Entry 8REE (electron microscopy, 3.80 A resolution); this record covers chains D and T of the 9 polymer chains in the assembly.

# Chain D
Protein: DNA-directed RNA polymerase subunit beta'
Source organism: Escherichia coli K-12
UniProtKB: P0A8T7 (RPOC_ECOLI); residue numbers follow UniProt; this construct covers 4-1376
Amino-acid sequence (1373 residues; row label = number of the first residue in the row):
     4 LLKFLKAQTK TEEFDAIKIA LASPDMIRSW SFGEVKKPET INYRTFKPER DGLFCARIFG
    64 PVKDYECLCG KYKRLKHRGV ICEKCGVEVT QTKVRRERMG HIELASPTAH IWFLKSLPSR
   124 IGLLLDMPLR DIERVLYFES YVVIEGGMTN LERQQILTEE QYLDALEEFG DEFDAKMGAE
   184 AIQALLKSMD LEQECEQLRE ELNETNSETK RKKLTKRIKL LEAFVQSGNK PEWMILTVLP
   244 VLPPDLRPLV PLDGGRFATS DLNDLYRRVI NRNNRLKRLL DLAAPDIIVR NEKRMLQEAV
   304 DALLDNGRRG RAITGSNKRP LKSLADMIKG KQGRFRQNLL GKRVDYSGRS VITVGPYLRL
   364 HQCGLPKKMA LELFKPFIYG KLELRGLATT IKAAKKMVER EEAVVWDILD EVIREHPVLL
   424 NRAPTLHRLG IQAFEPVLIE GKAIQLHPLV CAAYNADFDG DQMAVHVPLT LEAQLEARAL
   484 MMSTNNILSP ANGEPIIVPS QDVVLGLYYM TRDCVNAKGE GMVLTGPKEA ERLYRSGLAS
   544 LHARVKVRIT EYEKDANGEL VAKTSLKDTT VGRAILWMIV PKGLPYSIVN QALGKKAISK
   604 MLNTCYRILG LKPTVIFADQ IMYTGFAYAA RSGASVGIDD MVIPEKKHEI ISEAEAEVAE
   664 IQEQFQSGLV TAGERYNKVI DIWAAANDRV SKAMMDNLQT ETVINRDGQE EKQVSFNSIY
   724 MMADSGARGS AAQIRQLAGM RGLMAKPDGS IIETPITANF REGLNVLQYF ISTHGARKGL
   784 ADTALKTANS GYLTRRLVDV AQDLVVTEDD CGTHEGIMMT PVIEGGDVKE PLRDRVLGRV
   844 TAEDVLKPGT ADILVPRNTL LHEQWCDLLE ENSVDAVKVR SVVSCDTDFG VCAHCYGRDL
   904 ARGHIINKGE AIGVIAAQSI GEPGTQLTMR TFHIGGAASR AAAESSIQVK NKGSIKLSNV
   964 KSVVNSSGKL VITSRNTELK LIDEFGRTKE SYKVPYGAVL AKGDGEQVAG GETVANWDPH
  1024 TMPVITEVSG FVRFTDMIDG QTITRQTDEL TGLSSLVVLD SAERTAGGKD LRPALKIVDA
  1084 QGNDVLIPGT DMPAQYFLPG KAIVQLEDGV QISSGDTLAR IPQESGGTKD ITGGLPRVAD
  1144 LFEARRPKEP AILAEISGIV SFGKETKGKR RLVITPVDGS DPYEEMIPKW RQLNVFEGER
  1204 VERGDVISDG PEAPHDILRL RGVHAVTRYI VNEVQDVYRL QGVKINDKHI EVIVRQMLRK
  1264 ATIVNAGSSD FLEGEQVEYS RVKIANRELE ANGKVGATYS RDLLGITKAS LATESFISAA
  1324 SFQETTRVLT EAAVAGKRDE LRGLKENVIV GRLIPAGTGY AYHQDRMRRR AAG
Unresolved in the structure: 933-944, 1050-1056, 1068-1074, 1089-1096, 1127-1135
Metal / ion sites: Zn2+ site 1: Cys70, Leu71, Cys88; Mg2+: Asp460, Asp462, Asp464 (shared with 1 residue of chain R); Zn2+ site 2: Cys888, Cys898

# Chain T
Molecule: 49-nt DNA strand
Source organism: Klebsiella oxytoca
Sequence (49 nucleotides; numbered -51 to 29; 32 numbers in that range are skipped by the numbering (no residue carries them; nothing is unmodelled there); the number before each row is that of its first residue; numbers below 1 keep their minus sign (DA-51 is residue -51)):
   -51 A
   -24 TGAATGTGCA ACAGCATGAT CGCGGCAA
    10 CGTGCAAAAG TCGTGCCAGC

# How chain D and chain T interact
Residue-residue contacts - 24 pairs, chain D then chain T:
  Leu120(D) - DA-12(T)  sugar contact
  Ser210(D) - DT-20(T)  hydrogen bond to the phosphate
  Thr212(D) - DG-19(T)  phosphate contact
  Arg259(D) - DA2(T)  base contact
  Ala261(D) - DA2(T)  base contact
  Thr262(D) - DA2(T)  base contact
  Arg270(D) - DA3(T)  hydrogen bond to the phosphate
  Arg311(D) - DA-12(T)  phosphate contact
  Arg311(D) - DG-11(T)  salt bridge to the phosphate
  Ser319(D) - DA2(T)  sugar contact
  Ser319(D) - DA3(T)  phosphate contact
  Arg346(D) - DT-5(T)  salt bridge to the phosphate
  Arg352(D) - DA-6(T)  base contact
  Arg352(D) - DT-5(T)  sugar contact
  Ala426(D) - DG-7(T)  base contact
  Ala426(D) - DA-6(T)  sugar contact
  Pro427(D) - DG-7(T)  base contact
  Thr790(D) - DT-8(T)  base contact
  Ala791(D) - DA-9(T)  phosphate contact
  Ala791(D) - DT-8(T)  sugar contact
  Tyr795(D) - DA-9(T)  sugar contact
  Gln1326(D) - DC-10(T)  phosphate contact
  Glu1327(D) - DG-11(T)  sugar contact
  Glu1327(D) - DC-10(T)  hydrogen bond to the phosphate
Other interface residues (no listed pair), chain D (28 interface residues in all): Glu211, Leu255, Phe260, Asp267, Gly318, Lys334, Gln465, Ala787, Gly794, Arg798

# In short
28 residues of chain D and 12 residues of chain T are in contact, with 3 hydrogen bonds and 2 salt bridges.
Polar contacts include Ser210(D)-DT-20(T), Arg270(D)-DA3(T) and Glu1327(D)-DC-10(T). Cys70(D), Leu71(D) and
Cys88(D) coordinate Zn2+ site 1.
Here chain D is DNA-directed RNA polymerase subunit beta' (Escherichia coli K-12) and chain T is a 49-nt DNA
strand (Klebsiella oxytoca). Entry 8REE (Cryo-EM structure of bacterial RNA polymerase-sigma54 initial
transcribing complex - 9nt complex) was determined by electron microscopy (same publication as 8RE4, 8REA,
8REB, 8REC and 8RED).
